PDB entry 7WZ7 | electron microscopy, 2.83 A resolution | chains B and C of the 5 polymer chains in the assembly

# Chain B
Molecule: Guanine nucleotide-binding protein G(I)/G(S)/G(T) subunit beta-1
Source organism: Homo sapiens
UniProtKB: P62873 (GBB1_HUMAN); residues 2-340 here = UniProt positions 2-340
Chain sequence (345 residues; each row starts with the number of its first residue; numbers below 1 keep their minus sign (Met-4 is residue -4)):
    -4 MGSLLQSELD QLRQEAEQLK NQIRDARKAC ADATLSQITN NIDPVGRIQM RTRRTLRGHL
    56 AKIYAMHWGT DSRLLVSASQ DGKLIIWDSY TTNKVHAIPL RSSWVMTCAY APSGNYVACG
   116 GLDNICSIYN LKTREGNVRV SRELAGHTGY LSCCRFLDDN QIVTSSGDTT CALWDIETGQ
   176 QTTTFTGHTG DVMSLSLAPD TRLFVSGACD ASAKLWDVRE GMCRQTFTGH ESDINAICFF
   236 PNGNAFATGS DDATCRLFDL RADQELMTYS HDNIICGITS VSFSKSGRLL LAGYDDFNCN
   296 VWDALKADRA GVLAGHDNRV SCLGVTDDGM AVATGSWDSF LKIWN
Unresolved in the structure: -4 to 2
Differences from the reference sequence: initiating methionine (-4); expression tag (-3 to 1)
Swiss-Prot annotation at these positions:
  - modified residue: Ser2 (N-acetylserine), His266 (Phosphohistidine)
  - natural variant: Leu30 (L30F: In MRD42; uncertain significance), Arg52 (R52G: In MRD42), Gly64 (G64V: In MRD42), Asp76 (D76E: In MRD42; D76G: In MRD42), Gly77 (G77S: In MRD42), Lys78 (K78R: In MRD42), Ile80 (I80N: In MRD42; I80T: In MRD42), His91 (H91R: In MRD42; uncertain significance), Ala92 (A92T: In MRD42), Pro94 (P94S: In MRD42), Leu95 (L95P: In MRD42), Arg96 (R96L: In MRD42), 5 further natural variant entries in UniProt

# Chain C
Molecule: scFv16
Source organism: Homo sapiens
Notes: antibody fragment or engineered binder
Chain sequence (247 residues; row label = number of the first residue in the row; note: 3 numbers in that range are skipped by the numbering (no residue carries them; nothing is unmodelled there); a row labelled like 120A-120P holds insertion residues (120A, then the next letters in order)):
     2 VQLVESGGGL VQPGGSRKLS CSASGFAFSS FGMHWVRQAP EKGLEWVAYI SSGSGTIYYA
    62 DTVKGRFTIS RDDPKNTLFL QMTSLRSEDT AMYYCVRSIY YYGSSPFDFW GQGTTLTVS
120A-120P AGGGGSGGGGSGGGGS
   124 ADIVMTQATS SVPVTPGESV SISCRSSKSL LHSNGNTYLY WFLQRPGQSP QLLIYRMSNL
   184 ASGVPDRFSG SGSGTAFTLT ISRLEAEDVG VYYCMQHLEY PLTFGAGTKL EL
Unresolved in the structure: 120A-120P
Disulfide bonds: Cys147-Cys217

# How chain B and chain C interact
Contacting residue pairs (14):
  Asp66(B) - Tyr103(C)
  Arg68(B) - Tyr103(C)
  Leu69(B) - Tyr103(C)  hydrophobic
  Asp83(B) - Tyr103(C)
  Val90(B) - Tyr102(C)  hydrophobic
  His91(B) - Tyr102(C)
  Arg129(B) - Val2(C)
  Arg129(B) - Phe27(C)
  Arg129(B) - Arg98(C)  hydrogen bond (backbone-side chain)
  Glu130(B) - Gly26(C)
  Glu130(B) - Phe27(C)
  Glu130(B) - Ala28(C)  hydrogen bond (backbone-backbone)
  Glu130(B) - Phe32(C)
  Gly131(B) - Phe32(C)
Also at the interface, not in a pair above, chain B (11 interface residues in all): Leu126, Asn132
Also at the interface, not in a pair above, chain C (11 interface residues in all): Ser31, Ile100, Phe110

# Overview
The chain B/chain C interface involves 11 residues from each chain; the contacts include 2 hydrogen bonds.
Polar contacts include Arg129(B)-Arg98(C) and Glu130(B)-Ala28(C).
Here chain B is Guanine nucleotide-binding protein G(I)/G(S)/G(T) subunit beta-1 and chain C is scFv16, both
from Homo sapiens. Entry 7WZ7 (GPR110/G12 complex) was determined by electron microscopy, deposited together
with 7WXU, 7WXW, 7WY0 and 7X2V.
